PDB entry 6N0F | electron microscopy, 3.90 A resolution | chains E and F of the 51 polymer chains in the assembly

[Chain E (and F)]
Molecule: Microcompartments protein
Organism: Haliangium ochraceum (strain DSM 14365 / JCM 11303 / SMP-2)
Notes: chain F of this document is another copy of the same molecule, construct and numbering; everything in this record applies to it too
UniProtKB: D0LID6 (D0LID6_HALO1); numbering as in UniProt (aligned over 1-212)
Chain sequence (212 residues; numbered 1 to 212; the number before each row is that of its first residue):
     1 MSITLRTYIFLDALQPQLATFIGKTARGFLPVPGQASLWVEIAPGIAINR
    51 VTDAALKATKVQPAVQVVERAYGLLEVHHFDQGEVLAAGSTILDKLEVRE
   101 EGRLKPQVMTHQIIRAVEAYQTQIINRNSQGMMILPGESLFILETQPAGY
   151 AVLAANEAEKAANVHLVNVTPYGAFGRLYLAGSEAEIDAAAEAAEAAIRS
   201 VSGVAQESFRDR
Not modelled in the structure: 1-3, 206-212 (chain F: 1-3, 205-212)

[How chain E and chain F interact]
Contacting residue pairs - 40 pairs, chain E then chain F:
  E69(E) with R70(F), salt bridge
  A71(E) with R70(F)
  T110(E) with P44(F); A47(F); R50(F)
  Q112(E) with R50(F)
  I114(E) with N49(F); R50(F); D53(F)
  R115(E) with K57(F)
  A116(E) with K57(F), hydrogen bond (backbone-side chain)
  Y120(E) with F29(F), hydrophobic; L56(F), hydrophobic; Q62(F); P63(F)
  Q121(E) with N49(F), hydrogen bond (side chain-backbone); T52(F); D53(F); L56(F)
  Q123(E) with F29(F)
  I124(E) with R27(F); P63(F), hydrophobic; Q66(F)
  I125(E) with N49(F)
  R127(E) with R27(F), hydrogen bond (backbone-side chain)
  I142(E) with I46(F)
  L143(E) with I46(F)
  E144(E) with P44(F); G45(F); I46(F)
  G173(E) with R70(F)
  A174(E) with R70(F)
  F175(E) with A71(F), hydrophobic
  R177(E) with I46(F); V68(F); E69(F), hydrogen bond (side chain-backbone); R70(F), hydrogen bond (side chain-backbone); A71(F)
  Y179(E) with I46(F); N49(F)
Interface residues without a listed pair, chain E (25 interface residues in all): V117, E118, N128, L178
Interface residues without a listed pair, chain F (22 interface residues in all): A26, G28, Y72

[Summary]
The interface between chain E and chain F involves 25 residues on one side and 22 on the other; the contacts
include 5 hydrogen bonds and 1 salt bridge. Polar pairs include E69(E)-R70(F), A116(E)-K57(F) and
Q121(E)-N49(F).
Chain E and chain F are both Microcompartments protein (Haliangium ochraceum (strain DSM 14365 / JCM 11303 /
SMP-2)); the structure, Cryo-EM structure of the HO BMC shell: subregion classified for BMC-T: TD-TSTSTS, was
determined by electron microscopy (same publication as 6MZU, 6MZV, 6MZX, 6MZY, 6N06, 6N07, 6N09 and 6N0G).
